Entry 5CZ6 (X-ray diffraction, 2.70 A resolution); this record covers chains O and U of the 28 polymer chains in the assembly.

== Chain O ==
Protein: Proteasome subunit alpha type-2
Organism: Saccharomyces cerevisiae (strain ATCC 204508 / S288c)
Notes: EC 3.4.25.1
Reference sequence: P23639 (PSA2_YEAST); numbering as in UniProt (aligned over 1-250)
Chain sequence (250 residues; row label = number of the first residue in the row):
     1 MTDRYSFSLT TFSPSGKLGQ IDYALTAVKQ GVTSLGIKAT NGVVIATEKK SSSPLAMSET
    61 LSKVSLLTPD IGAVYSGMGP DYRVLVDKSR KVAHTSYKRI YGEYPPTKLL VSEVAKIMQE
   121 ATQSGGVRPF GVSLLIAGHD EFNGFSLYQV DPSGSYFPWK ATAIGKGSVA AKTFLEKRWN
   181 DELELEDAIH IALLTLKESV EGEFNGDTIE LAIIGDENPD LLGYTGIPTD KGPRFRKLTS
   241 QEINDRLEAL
Swiss-Prot annotation at these positions:
  - cross-link: Lys108 (Glycyl lysine isopeptide (Lys-Gly) (interchain with G-Cter in ubiquitin))

== Chain U ==
Protein: Proteasome subunit alpha type-1
Organism: Saccharomyces cerevisiae (strain ATCC 204508 / S288c)
Notes: EC 3.4.25.1
Reference sequence: P21243 (PSA1_YEAST); residues -8 to 243 here correspond to UniProt positions 1-252 (UniProt number = residue number + 9)
Chain sequence (252 residues; row label = number of the first residue in the row; numbers below 1 keep their minus sign (Met-8 is residue -8)):
    -8 MSGAAAASAA GYDRHITIFS PEGRLYQVEY AFKATNQTNI NSLAVRGKDC TVVISQKKVP
    52 DKLLDPTTVS YIFCISRTIG MVVNGPIPDA RNAALRAKAE AAEFRYKYGY DMPCDVLAKR
   112 MANLSQIYTQ RAYMRPLGVI LTFVSVDEEL GPSIYKTDPA GYYVGYKATA TGPKQQEITT
   172 NLENHFKKSK IDHINEESWE KVVEFAITHM IDALGTEFSK NDLEVGVATK DKFFTLSAEN
   232 IEERLVAIAE QD
Not modelled in the structure: -8 to 1, 243

== How chain O and chain U interact ==
Contacting residue pairs - 65 pairs, chain O then chain U:
  Asp3(O) - Tyr124(U)
  Tyr5(O) - Ile7(U)
  Tyr5(O) - Ala123(U)  hydrophobic
  Tyr5(O) - Tyr124(U)  hydrophobic
  Leu9(O) - Ile9(U)  hydrophobic
  Leu9(O) - Ala123(U)  hydrophobic
  Gln20(O) - Ile9(U)
  Gln20(O) - Phe10(U)  hydrogen bond (side chain-backbone)
  Tyr23(O) - Phe10(U)  hydrophobic
  Tyr23(O) - Ser11(U)
  Tyr23(O) - Pro12(U)  hydrophobic
  Tyr23(O) - Gly14(U)
  Ala24(O) - Phe10(U)  hydrophobic
  Thr26(O) - Pro12(U)
  Thr26(O) - Glu13(U)
  Ala27(O) - Gly14(U)
  Ser52(O) - Tyr153(U)
  Pro54(O) - Lys158(U)  hydrogen bond (backbone-side chain)
  Pro54(O) - Glu174(U)
  Leu55(O) - Tyr157(U)
  Leu55(O) - Lys158(U)  hydrogen bond (backbone-backbone)
  Leu55(O) - Ala159(U)
  Leu55(O) - Thr170(U)
  Leu55(O) - Leu173(U)  hydrophobic
  Leu55(O) - Glu174(U)
  Leu55(O) - Phe177(U)  hydrophobic
  Ala56(O) - Gly156(U)
  Ala56(O) - Tyr157(U)  hydrophobic
  Met57(O) - Arg37(U)
  Met57(O) - Val155(U)
  Met57(O) - Gly156(U)  hydrogen bond (backbone-backbone)
  Met57(O) - Tyr157(U)
  Met57(O) - Lys158(U)
  Thr60(O) - Tyr146(U)
  Thr60(O) - Val155(U)
  Thr60(O) - Gly156(U)  hydrogen bond (side chain-backbone)
  Leu61(O) - Tyr153(U)  hydrophobic
  Met78(O) - Phe10(U)  hydrophobic
  Met78(O) - Leu16(U)  hydrophobic
  Pro80(O) - Gln117(U)
  Pro80(O) - Ala151(U)
  Pro80(O) - Gly152(U)
  Pro80(O) - Tyr153(U)
  Asp81(O) - Gln117(U)
  Arg83(O) - Ala113(U)  hydrogen bond (side chain-backbone)
  Arg83(O) - Asn114(U)
  Arg83(O) - Gly152(U)  hydrogen bond (side chain-backbone)
  Arg83(O) - Tyr154(U)
  Val84(O) - Asn114(U)
  Val84(O) - Gln117(U)
  Asp87(O) - Lys110(U)  salt bridge
  Asp87(O) - Asn114(U)
  Gly126(O) - Gln121(U)
  Gly126(O) - Arg122(U)
  Gly126(O) - Ala123(U)  hydrogen bond (backbone-backbone)
  Val127(O) - Gln121(U)
  Val127(O) - Arg122(U)
  Arg128(O) - Thr8(U)
  Arg128(O) - Phe10(U)
  Arg128(O) - Leu16(U)
  Arg128(O) - Thr120(U)  hydrogen bond (side chain-backbone)
  Arg128(O) - Gln121(U)  hydrogen bond (backbone-backbone)
  Pro129(O) - Phe10(U)
  Phe130(O) - Gln121(U)
  Gly131(O) - Phe10(U)
Other interface residues (no listed pair), chain O (31 interface residues in all): Met1, Thr2, Ser53, Ala121

== Overview ==
31 residues of chain O face 33 of chain U across their interface, with 10 hydrogen bonds and 1 salt bridge.
Among the polar pairs are Asp87(O)-Lys110(U), Gln20(O)-Phe10(U) and Pro54(O)-Lys158(U).
Chain O is Proteasome subunit alpha type-2 and chain U is Proteasome subunit alpha type-1, both from
Saccharomyces cerevisiae (strain ATCC 204508 / S288c); the structure, Yeast 20S proteasome beta5-T1A mutant in
complex with Syringolin A, propeptide expressed in trans, was determined by X-ray diffraction (same
publication as 5CZ4, 5CZ5, 5CZ7, 5CZ8, 5CZ9, 5CZA and 16 further entries).
